Entry 8UB4 (electron microscopy, 2.90 A resolution); this record covers chains C and I of the 10 polymer chains in the assembly.

Chain C:
Name: Cell division control protein 48
Source organism: Saccharomyces cerevisiae
Notes: EC 3.6.4.6
UniProtKB: P25694 (CDC48_YEAST); numbering as in UniProt (aligned over 1-835)
Amino-acid sequence (835 residues; numbered 1 to 835; the number before each row is that of its first residue):
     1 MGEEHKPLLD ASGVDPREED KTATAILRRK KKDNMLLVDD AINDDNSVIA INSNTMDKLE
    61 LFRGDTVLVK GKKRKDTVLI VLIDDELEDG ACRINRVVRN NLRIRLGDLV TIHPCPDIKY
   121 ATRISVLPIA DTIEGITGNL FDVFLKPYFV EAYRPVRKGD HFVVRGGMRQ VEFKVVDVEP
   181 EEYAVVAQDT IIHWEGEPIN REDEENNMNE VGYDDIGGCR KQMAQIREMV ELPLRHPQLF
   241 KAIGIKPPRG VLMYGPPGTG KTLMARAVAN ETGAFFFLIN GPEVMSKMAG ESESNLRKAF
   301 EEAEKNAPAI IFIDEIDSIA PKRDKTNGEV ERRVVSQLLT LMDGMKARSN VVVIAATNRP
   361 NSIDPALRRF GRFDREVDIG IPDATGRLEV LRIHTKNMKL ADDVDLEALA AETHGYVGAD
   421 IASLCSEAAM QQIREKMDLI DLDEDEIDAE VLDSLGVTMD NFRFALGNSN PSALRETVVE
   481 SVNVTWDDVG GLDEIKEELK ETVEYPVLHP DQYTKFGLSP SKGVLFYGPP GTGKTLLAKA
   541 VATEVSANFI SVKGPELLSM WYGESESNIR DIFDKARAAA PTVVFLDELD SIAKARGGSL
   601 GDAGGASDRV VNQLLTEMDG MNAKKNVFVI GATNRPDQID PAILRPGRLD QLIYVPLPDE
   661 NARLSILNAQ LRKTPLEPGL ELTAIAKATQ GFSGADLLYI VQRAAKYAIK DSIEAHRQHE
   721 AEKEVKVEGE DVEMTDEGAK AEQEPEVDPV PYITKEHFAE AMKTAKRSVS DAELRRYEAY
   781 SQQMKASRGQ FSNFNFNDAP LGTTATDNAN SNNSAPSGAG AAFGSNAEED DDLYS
Not modelled in the structure: 1-210, 723-747, 789-835
Curated features (UniProtKB/Swiss-Prot):
  - binding site (ATP): Pro257 to Leu263, Asn358, His394, Gly531 to Leu536
  - modified residue: Ser472 (Phosphoserine), Ser519 (Phosphoserine), Thr735 (Phosphothreonine), Ser770 (Phosphoserine)
  - cross-link (Glycyl lysine isopeptide (Lys-Gly)): Lys305 (interchain with G-Cter in ubiquitin), Lys322 (interchain with G-Cter in ubiquitin), Lys346 (interchain with G-Cter in ubiquitin), Lys522 (interchain with G-Cter in ubiquitin), Lys539 (interchain with G-Cter in ubiquitin), Lys594 (interchain with G-Cter in ubiquitin), Lys673 (interchain with G-Cter in ubiquitin)
  - mutagenesis: Lys261 (K261A: Moderate reduction in growth rate; K261T: Probable loss of ATP binding. Complete loss of catalytic activity), Glu315 (E315A: Moderate reduction in growth rate; E315D: Severe loss of catalytic activity without affecting cooperativity between the 2 ATP-binding regions. Slight reduction in growth rate ...), Asn358 (N358A: Slight reduction in growth rate. Restores cell growth; when associated with Q-315), Arg369 (R369A: No effect on growth rate. Restores cell growth; when associated with Q-315), Pro471 (P471A/S: Restores cell growth; when associated with Q-315), Arg475 (R475H: Restores cell growth; when associated with Q-315), Lys534 (K534A/T: Severe loss of catalytic activity. Lethal), Glu588 (E588D: Moderate reduction in growth rate; E588Q: Lethal), Arg645 (R645A: Lethal)
What the authors report for this chain:
  - binding site for Substrate: Lys287 to Ala289, Met560 to Tyr562
  - self-association interface (contacts with another copy of this molecule); pairs are residue here / residue on that copy: Leu232-Ile433 (hydrophobic contact), Ile243-Ile433 (hydrophobic contact), Tyr505-Ile709 (hydrophobic contact), Tyr513-Ile709 (hydrophobic contact), Phe516-Ile709 (hydrophobic contact)
  - catalytic residues: Glu315, Arg369, Arg372, Glu588, Arg645, Arg648 (citing earlier work)
  - binding site for the ligand 08T: Arg369, Arg372, Arg645, Arg648

Chain I:
Name: UBX domain-containing protein 1
Source organism: Saccharomyces cerevisiae
UniProtKB: P34223 (UBX1_YEAST); residues -123 to 299 here correspond to UniProt positions 1-423 (UniProt number = residue number + 124)
Amino-acid sequence (423 residues; each row starts with the number of its first residue; numbers below 1 keep their minus sign (Met-123 is residue -123)):
  -123 MAEIPDETIQ QFMALTNVSH NIAVQYLSEF GDLNEALNSY YASQTDDQKD RREEAHWNRQ
   -63 QEKALKQEAF STNSSNKAIN TEHVGGLCPK PGSSQGSNEY LKRKGSTSPE PTKGSSRSGS
    -3 GNNSRFMSFS DMVRGQADDD DEDQPRNTFA GGETSGLEVT DPSDPNSLLK DLLEKARRGG
    57 QMGAENGFRD DEDHEMGANR FTGRGFRLGS TIDAADEVVE DNTSQSQRRP EKVTREITFW
   117 KEGFQVADGP LYRYDDPANS FYLSELNQGR APLKLLDVQF GQEVEVNVYK KLDESYKAPT
   177 RKLGGFSGQG QRLGSPIPGE SSPAEVPKNE TPAAQEQPMP DNEPKQGDTS IQIRYANGKR
   237 EVLHCNSTDT VKFLYEHVTS NANTDPSRNF TLNYAFPIKP ISNDETTLKD ADLLNSVVVQ
   297 RWA
Not modelled in the structure: -123 to 0, 16-299
Curated features (UniProtKB/Swiss-Prot):
  - modified residue: Ser4 (Phosphoserine), Ser86 (Phosphoserine), Ser100 (Phosphoserine), Ser191 (Phosphoserine), Ser197 (Phosphoserine), Ser198 (Phosphoserine), Thr207 (Phosphothreonine)
  - cross-link: Lys117 (Glycyl lysine isopeptide (Lys-Gly) (interchain with G-Cter in ubiquitin))

Interface between chain C and chain I:
Pairs across the interface - 16 pairs, chain C then chain I:
  Phe275(C) with Arg1(I); Met3(I), hydrophobic
  Phe276(C) with Arg1(I), hydrogen bond (backbone-backbone); Phe2(I), hydrophobic; Met3(I), hydrogen bond (backbone-backbone)
  Phe277(C) with Met3(I); Met8(I), hydrophobic
  Leu278(C) with Met3(I), hydrogen bond (backbone-backbone); Ser4(I); Phe5(I), hydrogen bond (backbone-backbone)
  Glu283(C) with Phe5(I); Ser6(I)
  Val284(C) with Phe5(I), hydrophobic
  Asn295(C) with Phe5(I)
  Lys298(C) with Met8(I); Gln12(I), hydrogen bond
Other interface residues (no listed pair), chain C (11 interface residues in all): Ala274, Ala299, Glu302
Other interface residues (no listed pair), chain I (9 interface residues in all): Val9

Overview:
11 residues of chain C and 9 residues of chain I are in contact, with 5 hydrogen bonds. Among the polar pairs
are Lys298(C)-Gln12(I), Phe276(C)-Arg1(I) and Phe276(C)-Met3(I). The paper reports catalytic residues
Glu315(C), Arg369(C) and Arg372(C) among others; a binding site for the ligand 08T at Arg369(C), Arg372(C) and
Arg645(C) among others.
Chain C is Cell division control protein 48 and chain I is UBX domain-containing protein 1, both from
Saccharomyces cerevisiae; the structure, Cdc48-Shp1 unfolding native substrate, consensus structure, was
determined by electron microscopy, deposited together with 8U7T, 8U8I, 8U9C, 8U9P, 8U9Q, 8U9Z and 3 further
entries.
